PDB entry 8TJR | electron microscopy, 3.29 A resolution | chains J and F of the 10 polymer chains in the assembly

== Chain J ==
Name: Antibody HERH-a.01 Heavy Chain
Notes: antibody fragment or engineered binder
Chain sequence (114 residues; each row starts with the number of its first residue):
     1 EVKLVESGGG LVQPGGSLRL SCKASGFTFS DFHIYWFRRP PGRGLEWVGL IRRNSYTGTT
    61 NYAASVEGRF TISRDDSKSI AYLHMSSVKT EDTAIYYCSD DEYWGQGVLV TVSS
Disulfides: Cys22-Cys98

== Chain F ==
Name: Envelope glycoprotein gp41
From: Human immunodeficiency virus 1
UniProt: Q2N0S6 (Q2N0S6_9HIV1); residues 512-664 here correspond to UniProt positions 509-661 (UniProt number = residue number - 3)
Chain sequence (153 residues; row label = number of the first residue in the row):
   512 AVGIGAVFLG FLGAAGSTMG AASMTLTVQA RNLLSGIVQQ QSNLLRAPEA QQHLLKLTVW
   572 GIKQLQARVL AVERYLRDQQ LLGIWGCSGK LICCTNVPWN SSWSNRNLSE IWDNMTWLQW
   632 DKEISNYTQI IYGLLEESQN QQEKNEQDLL ALD
Disordered / not traced: 548-568
Disulfides: Cys598-Cys604
Covalent attachments: N-acetylglucosamine (NAG) linked to Asn611, Asn618, Asn637
Sequence notes: engineered mutation Pro559 (Ile556 in Q2N0S6), Cys605 (Thr602 in Q2N0S6)

== How chain J and chain F interact ==
Pairs across the interface - 20 pairs, chain J then chain F:
  Phe32(J) - Ala512(F)  hydrophobic
  His33(J) - Val518(F)
  Tyr35(J) - Ile515(F)
  Tyr35(J) - Val518(F)
  Arg52(J) - Val518(F)  hydrogen bond (side chain-backbone)
  Arg52(J) - Leu520(F)
  Ser55(J) - Met535(F)
  Tyr56(J) - Val518(F)
  Tyr56(J) - Phe519(F)
  Tyr56(J) - Leu520(F)  hydrogen bond (side chain-backbone)
  Thr57(J) - Ala532(F)
  Thr57(J) - Met535(F)
  Asp101(J) - Ala512(F)
  Asp101(J) - Val513(F)
  Asp101(J) - Gly514(F)  hydrogen bond (side chain-backbone)
  Asp101(J) - Ile515(F)
  Glu102(J) - Ala512(F)
  Glu102(J) - Val513(F)
  Glu102(J) - Gly514(F)
  Tyr103(J) - Ala512(F)  hydrogen bond (side chain-backbone)
Other interface residues (no listed pair), chain J (14 interface residues in all): Leu50, Asn54, Thr59, Asp100
Other interface residues (no listed pair), chain F (11 interface residues in all): Ser528, Thr536

== Overview ==
Chain J and chain F form an interface of 14 and 11 residues respectively; the contacts include 4 hydrogen
bonds. Polar contacts include Arg52(J)-Val518(F), Tyr56(J)-Leu520(F) and Asp101(J)-Gly514(F).
Here chain J is Antibody HERH-a.01 Heavy Chain and chain F is Envelope glycoprotein gp41 (Human
immunodeficiency virus 1). Entry 8TJR (CRYO-EM STRUCTURE OF HIV-1 BG505DS-SOSIP.664 ENV TRIMER BOUND TO
HERH-a.01 FAB) was determined by electron microscopy (same publication as 8TDX, 8TE7, 8TJS, 8TKC, 8TL2, 8TL4
and 5 further entries).
